Entry 9GMK (electron microscopy, 3.50 A resolution); this record covers chains F and L of the 11 polymer chains in the assembly.

[Chain F]
Molecule: Histone H4
Source organism: Homo sapiens
UniProt: P62805 (H4_HUMAN); residues 0-102 here correspond to UniProt positions 1-103 (UniProt number = residue number + 1)
Sequence (103 residues; row label = number of the first residue in the row; numbering starts at 0):
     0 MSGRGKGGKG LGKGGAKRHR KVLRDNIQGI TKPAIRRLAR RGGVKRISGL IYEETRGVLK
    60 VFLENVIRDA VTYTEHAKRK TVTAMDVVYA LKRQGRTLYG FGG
Disordered / not traced: 0-24
UniProt features mapped onto this chain:
  - DNA-binding region: Lys-16 to Lys-20
  - modified residue: Ser-1 (N-acetylserine), Arg-3 (Asymmetric dimethylarginine), Lys-5 (N6-(2-hydroxyisobutyryl)lysine), Lys-8 (N6-(2-hydroxyisobutyryl)lysine), Lys-12 (N6-(2-hydroxyisobutyryl)lysine), Lys-16 (N6-(2-hydroxyisobutyryl)lysine), Lys-20 (N6,N6,N6-trimethyllysine), Lys-31 (N6-(2-hydroxyisobutyryl)lysine), Lys-44 (N6-(2-hydroxyisobutyryl)lysine), Ser-47 (Phosphoserine), Tyr-51 (Phosphotyrosine), Lys-59 (N6-(2-hydroxyisobutyryl)lysine), Lys-77 (N6-(2-hydroxyisobutyryl)lysine), Lys-79 (N6-(2-hydroxyisobutyryl)lysine), Thr-80 (Phosphothreonine), Tyr-88 (Phosphotyrosine), Lys-91 (N6-(2-hydroxyisobutyryl)lysine)
  - cross-link (Glycyl lysine isopeptide (Lys-Gly)): Lys-12 (interchain with G-Cter in SUMO2), Lys-20 (interchain with G-Cter in SUMO2), Lys-31 (interchain with G-Cter in SUMO2), Lys-59 (interchain with G-Cter in SUMO2), Lys-79 (interchain with G-Cter in SUMO2), Lys-91 (interchain with G-Cter in SUMO2)

[Chain L]
Molecule: 148-nt DNA strand
Sequence (148 nucleotides; each row starts with the number of its first residue):
    25 AGAATCCCGG TGCCGAGGCC GCTCAATTGG TCGTAGACAG CTCTAGCACC GCTTAAACGC
    85 ACGTACGCGC TGTCCCCCGC GTTTTAACCG CCAAGGGGAT TACTCCCTAG TCTCCAGGCA
   145 CGTGTCAGAT ATATACAATT TTTTTTTT

[How chain F and chain L interact]
Contacting residue pairs (8):
  Arg-35(F) / DC102(L)  salt bridge to the phosphate
  Lys-44(F) / DC102(L)  phosphate contact
  Arg-45(F) / DC101(L)  hydrogen bond to the sugar
  Arg-45(F) / DC102(L)  salt bridge to the phosphate
  Ile-46(F) / DC101(L)  phosphate contact
  Arg-78(F) / DG122(L)  phosphate contact
  Lys-79(F) / DG122(L)  hydrogen bond to the phosphate
  Thr-80(F) / DG122(L)  hydrogen bond to the phosphate
Other interface residues (no listed pair), chain F (9 interface residues in all): Gly-48, Lys-77
Other interface residues (no listed pair), chain L (5 interface residues in all): DC100, DG121

[In short]
The interface between chain F and chain L involves 9 residues on one side and 5 on the other, with 3 hydrogen
bonds and 2 salt bridges. Among the polar pairs are Arg-45(F)/DC101(L), Lys-79(F)/DG122(L) and
Thr-80(F)/DG122(L). From UniProt: a DNA-binding region on chain F.
Chain F is Histone H4 (Homo sapiens) and chain L is a 148-nt DNA strand; the structure, SIRT7:H3K18DTU
nucleosome complex, was determined by electron microscopy, deposited together with 9GMR.
